9B7T - chains C and D of the 8 polymer chains in the assembly; structure by electron microscopy, 3.56 A resolution.

== Chain C (and D) ==
Protein: Capsid protein VP1
From: Adeno-associated virus
Notes: chain D of this document is another copy of the same molecule, construct and numbering; everything in this record applies to it too
Reference sequence: Q6JC40 (Q6JC40_9VIRU); residues 1-736 here = UniProt positions 1-736
Chain sequence (736 residues; row label = number of the first residue in the row):
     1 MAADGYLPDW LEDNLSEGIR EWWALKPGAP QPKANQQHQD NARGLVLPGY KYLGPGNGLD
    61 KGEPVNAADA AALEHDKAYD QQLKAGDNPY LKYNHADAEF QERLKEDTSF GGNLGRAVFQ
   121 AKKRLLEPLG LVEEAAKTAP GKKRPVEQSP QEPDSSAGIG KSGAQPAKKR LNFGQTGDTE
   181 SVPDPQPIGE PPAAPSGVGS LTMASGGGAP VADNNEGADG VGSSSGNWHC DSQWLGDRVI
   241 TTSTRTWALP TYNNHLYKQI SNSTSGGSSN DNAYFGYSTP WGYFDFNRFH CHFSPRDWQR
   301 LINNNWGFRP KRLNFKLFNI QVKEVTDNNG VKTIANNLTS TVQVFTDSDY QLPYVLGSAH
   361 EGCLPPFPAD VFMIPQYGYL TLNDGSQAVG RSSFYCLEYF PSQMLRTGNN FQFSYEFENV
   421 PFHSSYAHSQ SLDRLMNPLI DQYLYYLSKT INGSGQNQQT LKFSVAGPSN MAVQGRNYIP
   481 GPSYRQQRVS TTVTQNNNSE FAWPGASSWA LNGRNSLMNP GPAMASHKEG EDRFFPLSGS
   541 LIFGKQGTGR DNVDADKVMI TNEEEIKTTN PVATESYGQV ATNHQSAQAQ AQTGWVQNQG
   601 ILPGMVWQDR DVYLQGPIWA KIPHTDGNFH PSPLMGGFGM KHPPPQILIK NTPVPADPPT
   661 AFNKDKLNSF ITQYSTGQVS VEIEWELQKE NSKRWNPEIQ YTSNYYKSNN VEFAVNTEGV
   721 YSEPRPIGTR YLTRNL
Unresolved in the structure: 1-220, 655-671 (chain D: 1-238, 296-306, 428-472, 689-736)

== How chain C and chain D interact ==
Contacting residue pairs (103; chain C residue first):
  Val-221(C) / Leu-338(D)
  Val-221(C) / Arg-406(D)  hydrogen bond (backbone-side chain)
  Gly-222(C) / Arg-406(D)
  Gly-222(C) / Thr-407(D)
  Gly-222(C) / Gly-408(D)  hydrogen bond (backbone-backbone)
  Ser-223(C) / Arg-406(D)  hydrogen bond (backbone-side chain)
  Ser-223(C) / Asn-409(D)  hydrogen bond
  Ser-224(C) / Met-404(D)  hydrogen bond (side chain-backbone)
  Ser-224(C) / Arg-406(D)
  Ser-224(C) / Asn-409(D)  hydrogen bond (backbone-side chain)
  Gly-226(C) / Met-404(D)
  Asn-227(C) / Gln-403(D)
  Trp-228(C) / Gln-343(D)
  Trp-228(C) / Glu-398(D)  hydrogen bond (side chain-backbone)
  Trp-228(C) / Phe-400(D)
  Trp-228(C) / Pro-401(D)
  Trp-228(C) / Ser-402(D)  hydrogen bond (backbone-backbone)
  Trp-228(C) / Met-404(D)  hydrophobic
  Cys-230(C) / Glu-398(D)
  Cys-230(C) / Tyr-399(D)
  Cys-230(C) / Phe-400(D)
  Cys-230(C) / Pro-401(D)
  Asp-231(C) / Tyr-399(D)
  Ser-232(C) / Tyr-399(D)  hydrogen bond
  Ala-248(C) / Pro-655(D)  hydrophobic
  Ala-248(C) / Pro-658(D)  hydrophobic
  Ala-248(C) / Leu-667(D)  hydrophobic
  Pro-250(C) / Pro-658(D)  hydrophobic
  Pro-250(C) / Thr-660(D)
  Thr-251(C) / Thr-660(D)
  Tyr-252(C) / Thr-660(D)
  Ser-294(C) / Tyr-399(D)  hydrogen bond
  Asp-297(C) / Tyr-399(D)  hydrogen bond
  Asn-319(C) / Met-404(D)
  Asn-319(C) / Arg-406(D)
  Ile-320(C) / Arg-406(D)  hydrogen bond (backbone-side chain)
  Gln-321(C) / Thr-339(D)  hydrogen bond (side chain-backbone)
  Gln-321(C) / Ser-340(D)
  Gln-321(C) / Val-654(D)
  Lys-323(C) / Asn-337(D)  hydrogen bond
  Val-331(C) / Asn-328(D)
  Lys-332(C) / Asp-657(D)  salt bridge
  Asn-336(C) / Asn-337(D)  hydrogen bond
  Asn-336(C) / Leu-338(D)
  Asn-336(C) / Thr-339(D)  hydrogen bond
  Glu-361(C) / Lys-664(D)
  Gly-362(C) / Phe-662(D)
  Phe-367(C) / Tyr-257(D)  hydrophobic
  Phe-367(C) / Phe-394(D)  hydrophobic
  Phe-367(C) / Cys-396(D)  hydrophobic
  Pro-368(C) / Cys-396(D)
  Pro-368(C) / Glu-398(D)
  Ala-369(C) / Tyr-257(D)  hydrophobic
  Ala-369(C) / Glu-398(D)
  Asp-370(C) / Lys-666(D)  salt bridge
  Val-371(C) / Lys-666(D)
  Val-371(C) / Leu-667(D)  hydrogen bond (backbone-backbone)
  Val-371(C) / Phe-670(D)  hydrophobic
  Phe-372(C) / Leu-667(D)
  Met-373(C) / Pro-659(D)
  Met-373(C) / Ala-661(D)
  Met-373(C) / Phe-662(D)
  Met-373(C) / Asn-663(D)
  Ile-374(C) / Phe-662(D)
  Pro-375(C) / Phe-662(D)  hydrophobic
  Thr-407(C) / Thr-339(D)
  Thr-407(C) / Arg-406(D)  hydrogen bond (backbone-side chain)
  Tyr-674(C) / Pro-655(D)  hydrogen bond (side chain-backbone)
  Tyr-674(C) / Ala-656(D)
  Tyr-674(C) / Asp-657(D)
  Tyr-674(C) / Pro-658(D)
  Thr-676(C) / Pro-655(D)
  Gln-678(C) / Met-404(D)
  Gln-678(C) / Thr-652(D)
  Asn-704(C) / Gly-390(D)
  Tyr-705(C) / Val-389(D)  hydrophobic
  Tyr-705(C) / Gly-390(D)
  Tyr-705(C) / Arg-391(D)
  Lys-707(C) / Asp-384(D)  salt bridge
  Lys-707(C) / Gln-387(D)
  Lys-707(C) / Ala-388(D)
  Lys-707(C) / Val-389(D)
  Ser-708(C) / Gln-387(D)
  Ser-708(C) / Ala-388(D)  hydrogen bond (backbone-backbone)
  Asn-709(C) / Gln-259(D)  hydrogen bond (backbone-side chain)
  Asn-709(C) / Phe-275(D)
  Asn-709(C) / Gln-387(D)  hydrogen bond
  Asn-710(C) / Gln-259(D)
  Val-711(C) / Phe-275(D)  hydrophobic
  Val-711(C) / Tyr-277(D)
  Val-711(C) / Ala-388(D)  hydrophobic
  Ala-714(C) / Tyr-277(D)
  Ala-714(C) / Phe-394(D)  hydrophobic
  Val-715(C) / Tyr-257(D)
  Val-715(C) / Gln-259(D)
  Val-715(C) / Tyr-277(D)  hydrophobic
  Val-715(C) / Phe-394(D)  hydrophobic
  Asn-716(C) / Gln-259(D)  hydrogen bond (backbone-backbone)
  Thr-717(C) / Lys-258(D)
  Thr-717(C) / Gln-259(D)
  Glu-718(C) / Leu-256(D)
  Gly-719(C) / Tyr-257(D)
  Gly-719(C) / Lys-666(D)  hydrogen bond (backbone-side chain)
Also at the interface, not in a pair above, chain C (63 interface residues in all): His-229, Thr-246, Trp-247, Phe-318, Ile-334, Leu-338, Gln-376, Gly-408, Ser-703, Tyr-706, Phe-713, Val-720
Also at the interface, not in a pair above, chain D (53 interface residues in all): Thr-264, Glu-324, Thr-341, Ser-392, Leu-405, Pro-653, Ile-671

== In short ==
The interface between chain C and chain D involves 63 residues on one side and 53 on the other, with 24
hydrogen bonds and 3 salt bridges. Among the polar pairs are Lys-332(C)/Asp-657(D), Asp-370(C)/Lys-666(D) and
Lys-707(C)/Asp-384(D).
Chain C and chain D are both Capsid protein VP1 (Adeno-associated virus); the structure, Fab3-3 in complex
with the capsid of Adeno-associated virus type 9, was determined by electron microscopy together with 9B6N,
9B6O, 9B6Q, 9B6R, 9B6S, 9B6T and 9 further entries from the same study.
